5JEJ - chains A and B of the 5 polymer chains in the assembly; structure by X-ray diffraction, 2.00 A resolution.

Chain A (and B):
Molecule: Interferon regulatory factor 3
Source organism: Homo sapiens
Notes: chain B of this document is another copy of the same molecule, construct and numbering; everything in this record applies to it too
Reference sequence: Q14653 (IRF3_HUMAN); residue numbers follow UniProt; this construct covers 189-427
Sequence (242 residues; each row starts with the number of its first residue):
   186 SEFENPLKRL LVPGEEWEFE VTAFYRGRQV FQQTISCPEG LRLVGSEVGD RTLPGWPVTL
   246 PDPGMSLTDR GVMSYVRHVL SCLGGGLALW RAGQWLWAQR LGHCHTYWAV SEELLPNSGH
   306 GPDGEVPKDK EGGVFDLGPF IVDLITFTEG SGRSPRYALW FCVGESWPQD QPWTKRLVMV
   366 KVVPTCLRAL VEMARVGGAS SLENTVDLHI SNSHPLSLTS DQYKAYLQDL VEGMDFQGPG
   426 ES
Not modelled in the structure: 186-188, 423-427 (chain B: 186-188, 422-427)
Differences from the reference sequence: expression tag (186-188)
UniProt features mapped onto this chain:
  - modified residue: Thr237 (Phosphothreonine), Thr244 (Phosphothreonine), Thr253 (Phosphothreonine), Lys366 (N6-acetyllysine), Ser385 (Phosphoserine), Ser386 (Diphosphoserine), Ser396 (Phosphoserine), Ser398 (Phosphoserine), Thr404 (Phosphothreonine), Ser427 (Phosphoserine)
  - cross-link (Glycyl lysine isopeptide (Lys-Gly)): Lys193 (interchain with G-Cter in ISG15), Lys360 (interchain with G-Cter in ISG15), Lys366 (interchain with G-Cter in ISG15)
  - natural variant: Arg227 (R227Q: No effect on IFNB induction upon Sendai virus infection), Arg285 (R285Q: In IIAE7), Leu401 (L401V: No effect on IFNB induction upon Sendai virus infection)
  - mutagenesis: Lys193 (K193R: Highly diminished ISGylation; when associated with R-360 and R-366), Arg285 (R285S: Abolished interaction with STING1, MAVS or TICAM1), His288 (H288S: Decreased interaction with TICAM1), His290 (H290S: Decreased interaction with TICAM1), Lys313 (K313S: Abolished interaction with STING1, MAVS or TICAM1), Lys360 (K360R: Highly diminished ISGylation; when associated with R-193 and R-366), Lys366 (K366R: Highly diminished ISGylation; when associated with R-193 and R-360), Ser385 to Ser386 (Complete loss of viral infection induced phosphorylation), Ser385 (S385A/D/E: Complete loss of viral infection induced phosphorylation), Ser386 (S386A: Complete loss of viral infection induced phosphorylation. Abolished pyrophosphorylation; S386E: Phosphomimetic mutant; interacts with CREBBP; when associated with E-396), Thr390 (T390A: Does not affect pyrophosphorylation), Ser396 to Ser405 (Complete loss of viral infection induced phosphorylation; Acts as a constitutively activated IRF3), 3 further mutagenesis entries in UniProt
Reported in the primary citation:
  - mutagenesis - H288S, H290S: unchanged binding to Stimulator of interferon genes protein
  - conformationally variable residues (loop rearrangement): Gly349, Pro357, Trp358, Thr359
  - post-translational modification sites: Thr253, Ser386, Ser396 (citing earlier work)
  - disease-associated variants - R285Q: decreased signaling (citing earlier work)
  - mutagenesis - R285D: abolished signaling in response to Newcastle disease virus (citing earlier work)

Interface between chain A and chain B:
Pairs across the interface - 36 pairs, chain A then chain B:
  Phe209(A) with Leu299(B), hydrophobic
  Gly212(A) with Leu299(B)
  Met250(A) with Ala384(B)
  Ser251(A) with Arg380(B), hydrogen bond (side chain-backbone); Gly383(B); Ala384(B)
  Leu252(A) with Glu334(B); Gly335(B), hydrogen bond (backbone-backbone); Gly383(B), hydrogen bond (backbone-backbone)
  Thr253(A) with Phe332(B); Gly335(B); Ala379(B)
  Glu297(A) with Thr359(B)
  Leu299(A) with Phe209(B), hydrophobic; Gly212(B); Trp358(B), hydrophobic
  Leu300(A) with Pro357(B), hydrophobic; Trp358(B); Thr359(B)
  Ser303(A) with Pro357(B)
  Phe332(A) with Thr253(B)
  Thr333(A) with Thr253(B)
  Gly335(A) with Leu252(B); Thr253(B)
  Pro357(A) with Leu300(B), hydrophobic; Ser303(B)
  Trp358(A) with Leu300(B)
  Thr359(A) with Glu297(B), hydrogen bond; Leu300(B)
  Ala379(A) with Thr253(B)
  Arg380(A) with Arg213(B); Ser251(B), hydrogen bond (backbone-side chain)
  Gly383(A) with Ser251(B); Leu252(B), hydrogen bond (backbone-backbone)
  Ala384(A) with Met250(B); Ser251(B)
Interface residues without a listed pair, chain A (24 interface residues in all): Arg213, Asp254, Glu334, Gly337
Interface residues without a listed pair, chain B (25 interface residues in all): Arg211, Asp254, Thr333, Gly337

Overview:
The interface between chain A and chain B involves 24 residues on one side and 25 on the other, with 6
hydrogen bonds. Polar contacts include Ser251(A)-Arg380(B), Thr359(A)-Glu297(B) and Leu252(A)-Gly335(B). From
the paper: R285Q of chain A reduces signaling; modification sites Thr253(A), Ser386(A) and Ser396(A); 4
substitutions were tested in all.
Both chains are Interferon regulatory factor 3 (Homo sapiens). Entry 5JEJ (Phosphorylated STING in complex
with IRF-3 CTD) was determined by X-ray diffraction (same publication as 5JEK, 5JEL, 5JEM, 5JEO and 5JER).
